6YYS - chains B and D of the 6 polymer chains in the assembly; structure by electron microscopy, 3.08 A resolution.

Chain B:
Name: DNA-directed RNA polymerase subunit alpha
Source organism: Mycolicibacterium smegmatis MC2 155
Notes: EC 2.7.7.6
Reference sequence: A0QSL8 (RPOA_MYCS2); numbering as in UniProt (aligned over 1-350)
Sequence (350 residues; numbered 1 to 350; the number before each row is that of its first residue):
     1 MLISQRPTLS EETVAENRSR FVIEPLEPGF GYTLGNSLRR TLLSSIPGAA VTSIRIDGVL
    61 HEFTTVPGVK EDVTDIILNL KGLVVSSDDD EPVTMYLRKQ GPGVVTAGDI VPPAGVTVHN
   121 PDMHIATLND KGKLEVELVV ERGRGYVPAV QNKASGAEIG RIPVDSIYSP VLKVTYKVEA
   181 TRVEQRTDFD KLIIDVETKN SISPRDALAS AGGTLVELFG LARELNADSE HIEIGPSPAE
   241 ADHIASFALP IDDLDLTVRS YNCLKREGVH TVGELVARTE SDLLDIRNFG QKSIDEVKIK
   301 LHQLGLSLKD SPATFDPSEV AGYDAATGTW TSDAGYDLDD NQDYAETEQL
Not modelled in the structure: 234-350

Chain D:
Name: DNA-directed RNA polymerase subunit beta'
Source organism: Mycolicibacterium smegmatis MC2 155
Notes: EC 2.7.7.6
Reference sequence: A0QS66 (RPOC_MYCS2); residues 1-1317 here = UniProt positions 1-1317
Sequence (1317 residues; each row starts with the number of its first residue):
     1 MLDVNFFDEL RIGLATADDI RNWSYGEVKK PETINYRTLK PEKDGLFCEK IFGPTRDWEC
    61 YCGKYKRVRF KGIICERCGV EVTRAKVRRE RMGHIELAAP VTHIWYFKGV PSRLGYLLDL
   121 APKDLEKIIY FAAYVITSVD DEMRHNELST LEAEMAVEKK AVEDQRDADL EARAQKLEAD
   181 LAELEAEGAK SDVRRKVRDS GEREMRQLRD RAQRELDRLD EIWNTFTKLA PKQLIVDEVL
   241 YRELQDRYGE YFTGAMGAES IKKLIENFDI DAEAESLREV IRSGKGQKKL RALKRLKVVA
   301 AFQQSGNSPM GMVLDAVPVI PPELRPMVQL DGGRFATSDL NDLYRRVINR NNRLKRLIDL
   361 GAPEIIVNNE KRMLQESVDA LFDNGRRGRP VTGPGNRPLK SLSDLLKGKQ GRFRQNLLGK
   421 RVDYSGRSVI VVGPQLKLHQ CGLPKLMALE LFKPFVMKRL VDLNHAQNIK SAKRMVERQR
   481 PQVWDVLEEV IAEHPVLLNR APTLHRLGIQ AFEPQLVEGK AIQLHPLVCE AFNADFDGDQ
   541 MAVHLPLSAE AQAEARILML SSNNILSPAS GKPLAMPRLD MVTGLYYLTT LVEGATGEYQ
   601 AATKDAPEQG VYSSPAEAIM AMDRGALSVR AKIKVRLTEL RPPTDLEAQL FENGWKPGDA
   661 WTAETTLGRV MFNELLPKSY PFVNEQMHKK VQARIINDLA ERFPMIVVAQ TVDKLKDAGF
   721 YWATRSGVTV SMADVLVPPQ KQEILERHEA EADAIERKYQ RGALNHTERN ESLVKIWQDA
   781 TEEVGKALEE FYPADNPIIT IVKSGATGNL TQTRTLAGMK GLVTNPKGEF IPRPIKSSFR
   841 EGLTVLEYFI NTHGARKGLA DTALRTADSG YLTRRLVDVS QDVIVREHDC ETERGINVTL
   901 AERGPDGTLI RDAHVETSAF ARTLATDAVD ANGNVIIERG HDLGDPAIDA LLAAGITTVK
   961 VRSVLTCTSA TGVCAMCYGR SMATGKLVDI GEAVGIVAAQ SIGEPGTQLT MRTFHQGGVT
  1021 GGADIVGGLP RVQELFEARV PRNKAPIADV AGRVRLEESD KFFKITIVPD DGGEEVVYDK
  1081 LSKRQRLRVI THEDGTEGVL SDGDHVEVGD QLMEGAADPH EVLRVQGPRE VQIHLVKEVQ
  1141 EVYRAQGVSI HDKHIEVIVR QMLRRVTIID SGSTEFLPGS LTERAEFEAE NRRVVAEGGE
  1201 PAAGRPVLMG ITKASLATDS WLSAASFQET TRVLTDAAIN CRSDKLNGLK ENVIIGKLIP
  1261 AGTGISRYRN IQVQPTEEAR AAAYTIPSYE DQYYSPDFGQ ATGAAVPLDD YGYSDYR
Not modelled in the structure: 1-5, 1284-1317
Ion coordination: Zn2+ site 1: C60, C62, C75, C78; Mg2+: D535, D537, D539 (shared with 1 residue of chain H); Zn2+ site 2: C890, C967, C974, C977
Swiss-Prot annotation at these positions:
  - binding site (Zn(2+)): C60, C62, C75, C78, C890, C967, C974, C977
  - binding site (Mg(2+)): D535, D537, D539

How chain B and chain D interact:
Residue-residue contacts (40; chain B residue first):
  R39(B) - I619(D)
  R39(B) - D623(D)  salt bridge
  L43(B) - D623(D)
  H61(B) - K604(D)
  F63(B) - K604(D)
  F63(B) - P607(D)  hydrophobic
  T74(B) - E608(D)
  T74(B) - V611(D)
  D75(B) - R636(D)  salt bridge
  L78(B) - V611(D)  hydrophobic
  L78(B) - S613(D)
  L78(B) - R636(D)
  N79(B) - R636(D)  hydrogen bond
  K81(B) - V611(D)  hydrogen bond (side chain-backbone)
  K81(B) - Y612(D)
  K81(B) - S613(D)
  K81(B) - E617(D)  salt bridge
  Y146(B) - Y612(D)
  Y146(B) - E617(D)
  Y146(B) - M620(D)  hydrophobic
  Y146(B) - A621(D)  hydrophobic
  Y146(B) - R624(D)  hydrogen bond (backbone-side chain)
  V147(B) - R624(D)
  Q151(B) - A606(D)
  I162(B) - P607(D)  hydrophobic
  D165(B) - E617(D)
  I167(B) - E617(D)
  V171(B) - M620(D)
  L172(B) - A616(D)
  K173(B) - A616(D)
  K173(B) - I619(D)
  K173(B) - E674(D)  salt bridge
  R182(B) - K445(D)
  R182(B) - E488(D)  salt bridge
  R182(B) - L516(D)
  E184(B) - D485(D)
  Q185(B) - K445(D)
  Q185(B) - P481(D)
  Q185(B) - W484(D)
  Q185(B) - D485(D)
Also at the interface, not in a pair above, chain B (26 interface residues in all): R40, I77, P148, S169, T187
Also at the interface, not in a pair above, chain D (25 interface residues in all): E518, D605, A626

In short:
26 residues of chain B and 25 residues of chain D are in contact; the contacts include 3 hydrogen bonds and 5
salt bridges. Polar contacts include R39(B)-D623(D), D75(B)-R636(D) and K81(B)-E617(D). Curated annotation
(UniProt) lists 8 Zn2+-binding residues and 3 Mg2+-binding residues on chain D.
Here chain B is DNA-directed RNA polymerase subunit alpha and chain D is DNA-directed RNA polymerase subunit
beta', both from Mycolicibacterium smegmatis MC2 155. Entry 6YYS (Structure of Mycobacterium smegmatis HelD
protein in complex with RNA polymerase core - State II, primary ...) was determined by electron microscopy,
deposited together with 6YXU and 6VSX.
